Entry 5VOI (X-ray diffraction, 2.80 A resolution); this record covers chains F and H of the 8 polymer chains in the assembly.

# Chain F
Name: RNA polymerase sigma factor SigA
Source organism: Thermus thermophilus (strain HB8 / ATCC 27634 / DSM 579)
UniProtKB: Q5SKW1 (Q5SKW1_THET8); numbering as in UniProt (aligned over 1-423)
Chain sequence (423 residues; each row starts with the number of its first residue):
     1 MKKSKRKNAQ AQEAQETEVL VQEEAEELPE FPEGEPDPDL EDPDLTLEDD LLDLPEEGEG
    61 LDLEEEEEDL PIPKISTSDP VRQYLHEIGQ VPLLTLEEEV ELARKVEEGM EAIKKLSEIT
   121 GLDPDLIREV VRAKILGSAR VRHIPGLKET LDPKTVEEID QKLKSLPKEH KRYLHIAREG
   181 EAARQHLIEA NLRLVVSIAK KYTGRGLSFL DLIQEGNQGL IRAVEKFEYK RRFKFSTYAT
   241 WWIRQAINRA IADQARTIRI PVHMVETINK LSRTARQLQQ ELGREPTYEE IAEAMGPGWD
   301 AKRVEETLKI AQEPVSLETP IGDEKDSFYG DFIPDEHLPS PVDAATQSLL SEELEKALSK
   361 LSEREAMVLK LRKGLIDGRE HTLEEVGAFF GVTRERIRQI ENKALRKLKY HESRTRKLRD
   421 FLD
Not modelled in the structure: 1-77

# Chain H
Molecule: PyrG promoter
Sequence (27 nucleotides; each row starts with the number of its first residue):
     1 TATAATGGGA GCTGGCTCTG ATGCAGG
Not modelled in the structure: 13-15, 26-27

# Chain F / chain H interface
Residue-residue contacts (40):
  Asp79(F) with DG8(H), hydrogen bond to the base
  Val81(F) with DG8(H), base contact
  Arg82(F) with DG8(H), hydrogen bond to the base; DG9(H), hydrogen bond to the base
  Leu85(F) with DG7(H), base contact; DG8(H), base contact
  His86(F) with DG7(H), base contact
  Gly89(F) with DG7(H), base contact
  Leu93(F) with DT6(H), base contact
  Ala190(F) with DT6(H), base contact
  Asn191(F) with DT6(H), hydrogen bond to the base
  Arg193(F) with DT6(H), phosphate contact; DG7(H), hydrogen bond to the base
  Leu194(F) with DA5(H), sugar contact; DT6(H), hydrogen bond to the base
  Ser197(F) with DT6(H), sugar contact
  Lys200(F) with DG8(H), salt bridge to the phosphate
  Phe209(F) with DG8(H), sugar contact
  Lys226(F) with DT1(H), base contact; DA2(H), hydrogen bond to the base
  Phe227(F) with DA2(H), base contact
  Glu228(F) with DA2(H), hydrogen bond to the base
  Arg231(F) with DA2(H), base contact
  Phe233(F) with DA2(H), base contact; DT3(H), sugar contact; DA4(H), phosphate contact
  Lys234(F) with DA4(H), hydrogen bond to the phosphate; DA5(H), salt bridge to the phosphate
  Ser236(F) with DA4(H), sugar contact; DA5(H), hydrogen bond to the phosphate; DT6(H), base contact
  Thr237(F) with DA2(H), phosphate contact; DT3(H), sugar contact; DA4(H), hydrogen bond to the phosphate; DA5(H), base contact
  Tyr238(F) with DT1(H), base contact; DA2(H), stacking on the base
  Thr240(F) with DA5(H), hydrogen bond to the base
  Trp241(F) with DT1(H), sugar contact
  Arg244(F) with DA5(H), base contact
Interface residues without a listed pair, chain F (32 interface residues in all): Ile88, Glu99, Leu192, Val196, Arg232, Trp242

# Summary
Chain F and chain H form an interface of 32 and 9 residues respectively; the contacts include 12 hydrogen
bonds, 2 salt bridges and 1 aromatic stacking contact. Polar pairs include Asp79(F)-DG8(H), Arg82(F)-DG8(H)
and Arg82(F)-DG9(H).
Here chain F is RNA polymerase sigma factor SigA (Thermus thermophilus (strain HB8 / ATCC 27634 / DSM 579))
and chain H is PyrG promoter. Entry 5VOI (X-ray crystal structure of bacterial RNA polymerase and pyrG
promoter complex) was determined by X-ray diffraction, deposited together with 5VO8.
